PDB entry 8G9U | electron microscopy, 3.00 A resolution | chains H and O of the 17 polymer chains in the assembly

Chain H:
Protein: CRISPR-associated protein, Csd1 family
Source organism: Neisseria lactamica
UniProtKB: D0W8X5 (D0W8X5_NEILA); residue numbers follow UniProt; this construct covers 1-582
Chain sequence (582 residues; numbered 1 to 582; the number before each row is that of its first residue):
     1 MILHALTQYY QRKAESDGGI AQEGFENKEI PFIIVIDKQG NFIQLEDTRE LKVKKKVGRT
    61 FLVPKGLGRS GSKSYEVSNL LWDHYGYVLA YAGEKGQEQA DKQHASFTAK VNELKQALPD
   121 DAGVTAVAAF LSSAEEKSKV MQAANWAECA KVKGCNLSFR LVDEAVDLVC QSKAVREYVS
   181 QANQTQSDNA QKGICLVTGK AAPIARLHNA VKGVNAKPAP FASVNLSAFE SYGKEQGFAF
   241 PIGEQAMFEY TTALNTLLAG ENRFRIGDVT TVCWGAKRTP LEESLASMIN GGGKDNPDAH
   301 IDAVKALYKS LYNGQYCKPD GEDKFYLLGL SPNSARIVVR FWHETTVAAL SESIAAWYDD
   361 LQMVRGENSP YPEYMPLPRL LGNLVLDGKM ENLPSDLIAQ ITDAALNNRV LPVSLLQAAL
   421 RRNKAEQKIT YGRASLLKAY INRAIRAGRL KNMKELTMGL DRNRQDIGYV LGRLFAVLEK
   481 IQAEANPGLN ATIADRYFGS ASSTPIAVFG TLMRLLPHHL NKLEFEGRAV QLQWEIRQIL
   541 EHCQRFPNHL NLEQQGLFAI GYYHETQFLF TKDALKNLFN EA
Construct notes: conflict Ala190 (Val in D0W8X5), Ala239 (Ile in D0W8X5), Ile242 (Val in D0W8X5), Gly260 (Ser in D0W8X5), Thr271 (Ala in D0W8X5), Asn296 (Lys in D0W8X5), Ala299 (Glu in D0W8X5), Ala306 (Thr in D0W8X5), Cys317 (Gln in D0W8X5), Glu322 (Lys in D0W8X5), Asp323 (Glu in D0W8X5)

Chain O:
Molecule: 20-nt DNA strand
Sequence (20 nucleotides; each row starts with the number of its first residue):
     5 ATGAACTTCA AAAAAAAAAA

How chain H and chain O interact:
Contacting residue pairs (44; chain H residue first):
  Lys28(H) - DA15(O)  salt bridge to the phosphate
  Lys52(H) - DA18(O)  sugar contact
  Lys52(H) - DA19(O)  salt bridge to the phosphate
  Lys54(H) - DA17(O)  phosphate contact
  Lys54(H) - DA18(O)  base contact
  Arg69(H) - DC13(O)  phosphate contact
  Arg69(H) - DA14(O)  salt bridge to the phosphate
  Ser70(H) - DT12(O)  base contact
  Ser70(H) - DC13(O)  sugar contact
  Gly71(H) - DT12(O)  hydrogen bond to the base
  Ser72(H) - DT12(O)  phosphate contact
  Ser74(H) - DC13(O)  hydrogen bond to the phosphate
  Lys95(H) - DC13(O)  salt bridge to the phosphate
  Lys95(H) - DA14(O)  base contact
  Lys95(H) - DA15(O)  base contact
  Gln99(H) - DT12(O)  hydrogen bond to the phosphate
  Gln99(H) - DC13(O)  hydrogen bond to the phosphate
  Gln103(H) - DC13(O)  hydrogen bond to the phosphate
  Lys153(H) - DA15(O)  base contact
  Gly154(H) - DA15(O)  hydrogen bond to the base
  Lys212(H) - DA15(O)  salt bridge to the phosphate
  Asn215(H) - DA16(O)  base contact
  Ala216(H) - DA15(O)  sugar contact
  Ala216(H) - DA16(O)  sugar contact
  Lys217(H) - DC13(O)  hydrogen bond to the base
  Lys217(H) - DA14(O)  sugar contact
  Pro218(H) - DA14(O)  phosphate contact
  Pro218(H) - DA15(O)  phosphate contact
  Ser227(H) - DA8(O)  phosphate contact
  Arg263(H) - DA17(O)  hydrogen bond to the phosphate
  Arg263(H) - DA18(O)  salt bridge to the phosphate
  Arg265(H) - DA17(O)  hydrogen bond to the phosphate
  Arg265(H) - DA18(O)  hydrogen bond to the sugar
  Arg265(H) - DA19(O)  base contact
  Tyr312(H) - DA20(O)  stacking on the base
  Tyr312(H) - DA21(O)  base contact
  Asn313(H) - DA20(O)  sugar contact
  Asn313(H) - DA21(O)  phosphate contact
  Gln315(H) - DA21(O)  phosphate contact
  Gln315(H) - DA22(O)  phosphate contact
  Pro376(H) - DA21(O)  base contact
  Pro378(H) - DA20(O)  base contact
  Pro378(H) - DA21(O)  base contact
  Arg379(H) - DA21(O)  base contact
Other interface residues (no listed pair), chain H (32 interface residues in all): Glu29, Lys56, Asn156, Lys309, Lys389
Other interface residues (no listed pair), chain O (14 interface residues in all): DT11, DA23

Overview:
32 residues of chain H and 14 residues of chain O are in contact; the contacts include 10 hydrogen bonds, 6
salt bridges and 1 aromatic stacking contact. Polar contacts include Gly71(H)-DT12(O), Gly154(H)-DA15(O) and
Lys217(H)-DC13(O).
Here chain H is CRISPR-associated protein, Csd1 family (Neisseria lactamica) and chain O is a 20-nt DNA
strand. Entry 8G9U (Exploiting Activation and Inactivation Mechanisms in Type I-C CRISPR-Cas3 for Genome
Editing Applications) was determined by electron microscopy together with 8G9S, 8G9T, 8GAF, 8GAM and 8GAN from
the same study.
